2CF6 - chain A; structure by X-ray diffraction, 2.60 A resolution.

[Chain A]
Name: Cinnamyl alcohol dehydrogenase
Source organism: Arabidopsis thaliana
Notes: EC 1.1.1.195
Reference sequence: O49482 (CADH2_ARATH); numbering as in UniProt (aligned over 1-357)
Amino-acid sequence (357 residues; numbered 1 to 357; the number before each row is that of its first residue):
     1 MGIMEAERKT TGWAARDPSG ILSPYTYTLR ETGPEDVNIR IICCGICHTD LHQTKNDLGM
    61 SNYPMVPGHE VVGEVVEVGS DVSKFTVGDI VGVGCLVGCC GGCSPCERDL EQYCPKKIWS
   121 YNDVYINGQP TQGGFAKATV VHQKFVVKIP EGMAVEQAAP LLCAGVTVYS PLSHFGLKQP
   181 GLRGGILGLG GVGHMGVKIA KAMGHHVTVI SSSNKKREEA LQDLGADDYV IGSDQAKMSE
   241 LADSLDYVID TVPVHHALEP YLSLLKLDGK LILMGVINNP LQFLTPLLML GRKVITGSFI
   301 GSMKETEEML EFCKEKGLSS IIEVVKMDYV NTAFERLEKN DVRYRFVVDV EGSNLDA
Unresolved in the structure: 1-5
Bound ions: Zn2+ site 1: Cys-47, His-69, Glu-70, Cys-163; Zn2+ site 2: Cys-100, Cys-103, Cys-106, Cys-114
Small-molecule neighbours: NADP (NAP; NADP nicotinamide-adenine-dinucleotide phosphate): Cys-47, His-48, Thr-49, His-52, Thr-167, Gly-188, Leu-189, Gly-190, Gly-191, Val-192, Ser-211, Ser-212, Ser-213, Lys-216, Thr-251, Val-252, Pro-253, Met-274, Gly-275, Val-276, Ser-298, Phe-299, Ile-300
Swiss-Prot annotation at these positions:
  - binding site (Zn(2+)): Cys-47, His-69, Glu-70, Cys-100, Cys-103, Cys-106, Cys-114, Cys-163
  - binding site (NADP(+)): Thr-49, Thr-167, Gly-188 to Gly-193, Ser-211 to Lys-216, Thr-251, Gly-275, Ser-298 to Ile-300
  - mutagenesis: Glu-70 (E70A: Loss of activity)

[In short]
Ligands of chain A: NADP. Cys-47, His-69, Glu-70 and Cys-163 coordinate Zn2+ site 1. Cys-100, Cys-103, Cys-106
and Cys-114 form the Zn2+ site 2. From UniProt: 8 Zn2+-binding residues, 19 NADP+-binding residues and one
mutagenesis site.
Chain A is Cinnamyl alcohol dehydrogenase (Arabidopsis thaliana); the structure, Crystal Structures of the
Arabidopsis Cinnamyl Alcohol Dehydrogenases AtCAD5, was determined by X-ray diffraction (same publication as
2CF5).
